PDB entry 6XI6 | X-ray diffraction, 2.69 A resolution | chain A

Chain A:
Molecule: helical fusion design
Source organism: synthetic construct
Amino-acid sequence (272 residues; numbered 1 to 272; the number before each row is that of its first residue):
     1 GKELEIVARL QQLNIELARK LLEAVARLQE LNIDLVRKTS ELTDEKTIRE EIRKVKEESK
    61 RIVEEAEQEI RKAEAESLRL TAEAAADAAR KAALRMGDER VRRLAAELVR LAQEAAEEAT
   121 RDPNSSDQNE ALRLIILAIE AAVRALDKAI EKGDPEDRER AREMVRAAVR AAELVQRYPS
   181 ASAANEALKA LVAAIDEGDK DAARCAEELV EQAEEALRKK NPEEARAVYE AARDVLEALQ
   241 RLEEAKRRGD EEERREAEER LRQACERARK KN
Unresolved in the structure: 270-272
Disulfides: C205-C265

Summary:
Chain A is helical fusion design (synthetic construct); the structure, Hierarchical design of multi-scale
protein complexes by combinatorial assembly of oligomeric helical bundle and repeat protein ..., was
determined by X-ray diffraction, deposited together with 6XH5, 6XNS, 6XSS and 6XT4.
